4A7X - chains A and B; structure by X-ray diffraction, 2.49 A resolution.

# Chain A (and B)
Protein: Uridylate kinase
Organism: Helicobacter pylori
Notes: EC 2.7.4.22; chain B of this document is another copy of the same molecule, construct and numbering; everything in this record applies to it too
UniProt: P56106 (PYRH_HELPY); numbering as in UniProt (aligned over 1-240)
Chain sequence (240 residues; each row starts with the number of its first residue):
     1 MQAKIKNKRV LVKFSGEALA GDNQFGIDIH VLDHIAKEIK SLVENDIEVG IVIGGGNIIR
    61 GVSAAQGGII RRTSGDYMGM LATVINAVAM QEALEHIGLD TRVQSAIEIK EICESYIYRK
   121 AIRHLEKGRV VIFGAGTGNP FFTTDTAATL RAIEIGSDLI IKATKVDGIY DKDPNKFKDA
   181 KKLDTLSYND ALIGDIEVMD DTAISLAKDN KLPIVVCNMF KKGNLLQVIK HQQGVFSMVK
Not modelled in the structure: 1-6 (chain B: 1-6, 174-179)
Swiss-Prot annotation at these positions:
  - binding site (ATP): Lys13 to Gly16, Gly56, Arg60, Thr164, Tyr170, Asp173
  - binding site (UMP): Gly55, Asp76, Thr137 to Thr144

# Interface between chain A and chain B
Pairs across the interface (55; chain A residue first):
  Phe25(A) - Phe25(B)  hydrophobic
  Phe25(A) - Gly26(B)
  Phe25(A) - Asn57(B)
  Ile27(A) - Met78(B)  hydrophobic
  Ile29(A) - Ile69(B)  hydrophobic
  Ile29(A) - Ile70(B)  hydrophobic
  Ile58(A) - Ile58(B)  hydrophobic
  Ala64(A) - Ile29(B)
  Gly68(A) - His96(B)
  Ile69(A) - Ile29(B)  hydrophobic
  Ile69(A) - Asp33(B)
  Ile69(A) - Glu92(B)
  Ile69(A) - Ala93(B)  hydrophobic
  Ile69(A) - His96(B)
  Ile70(A) - Ile29(B)  hydrophobic
  Arg71(A) - Glu92(B)  hydrogen bond (backbone-side chain)
  Ser74(A) - Glu92(B)  hydrogen bond
  Tyr77(A) - Ile112(B)  hydrophobic
  Met78(A) - Ile27(B)  hydrophobic
  Met78(A) - Ile85(B)
  Met78(A) - Val88(B)  hydrophobic
  Met78(A) - Ala89(B)  hydrophobic
  Leu81(A) - Val84(B)  hydrophobic
  Leu81(A) - Ile85(B)  hydrophobic
  Leu81(A) - Ile112(B)  hydrophobic
  Ala82(A) - Ile85(B)
  Val84(A) - Leu81(B)  hydrophobic
  Ile85(A) - Met78(B)
  Ile85(A) - Leu81(B)  hydrophobic
  Ile85(A) - Ala82(B)
  Val88(A) - Ser74(B)
  Val88(A) - Met78(B)  hydrophobic
  Ala89(A) - Ile70(B)  hydrophobic
  Ala89(A) - Met78(B)  hydrophobic
  Glu92(A) - Ile69(B)
  Glu92(A) - Ile70(B)
  Glu92(A) - Arg71(B)  salt bridge
  Glu92(A) - Ser74(B)  hydrogen bond
  Ala93(A) - Ile69(B)  hydrophobic
  His96(A) - Gly68(B)  hydrogen bond (side chain-backbone)
  His96(A) - Ile69(B)
  Ile107(A) - Ile109(B)  hydrophobic
  Ile107(A) - Glu111(B)
  Glu108(A) - Glu108(B)
  Glu108(A) - Ile109(B)
  Glu108(A) - Lys110(B)
  Glu108(A) - Glu111(B)  hydrogen bond (backbone-side chain)
  Ile109(A) - Ile107(B)  hydrophobic
  Ile109(A) - Glu108(B)
  Ile109(A) - Ile109(B)  hydrophobic
  Lys110(A) - Glu108(B)  salt bridge
  Glu111(A) - Ile107(B)
  Glu111(A) - Glu108(B)  hydrogen bond (side chain-backbone)
  Ile112(A) - Tyr77(B)  hydrophobic
  Ile112(A) - Leu81(B)  hydrophobic
Other interface residues (no listed pair), chain A (31 interface residues in all): Leu32, Asp33, Gly67, Ala106
Other interface residues (no listed pair), chain B (33 interface residues in all): Ile59, Ala64, Gln66, Ala106

# Overview
Chain A and chain B form an interface of 31 and 33 residues respectively, with 6 hydrogen bonds and 2 salt
bridges. Among the polar pairs are Glu92(A)-Arg71(B), Lys110(A)-Glu108(B) and Ser74(A)-Glu92(B). Curated
annotation (UniProt) lists 9 ATP-binding residues and 10 UMP-binding residues on chain A.
Both chains are Uridylate kinase (Helicobacter pylori). Entry 4A7X (Crystal structure of uridylate kinase from
Helicobacter pylori) was determined by X-ray diffraction, deposited together with 4A7W.
